9ITU - chains C and W of the 26 polymer chains in the assembly; structure by electron microscopy, 3.18 A resolution.

# Chain C
Name: ATP synthase subunit alpha
Source organism: Chloroflexus aurantiacus J-10-fl
Notes: EC 7.1.2.2
UniProtKB: A9WGS6 (ATPA_CHLAA); numbering as in UniProt (aligned over 1-522)
Amino-acid sequence (522 residues; each row starts with the number of its first residue):
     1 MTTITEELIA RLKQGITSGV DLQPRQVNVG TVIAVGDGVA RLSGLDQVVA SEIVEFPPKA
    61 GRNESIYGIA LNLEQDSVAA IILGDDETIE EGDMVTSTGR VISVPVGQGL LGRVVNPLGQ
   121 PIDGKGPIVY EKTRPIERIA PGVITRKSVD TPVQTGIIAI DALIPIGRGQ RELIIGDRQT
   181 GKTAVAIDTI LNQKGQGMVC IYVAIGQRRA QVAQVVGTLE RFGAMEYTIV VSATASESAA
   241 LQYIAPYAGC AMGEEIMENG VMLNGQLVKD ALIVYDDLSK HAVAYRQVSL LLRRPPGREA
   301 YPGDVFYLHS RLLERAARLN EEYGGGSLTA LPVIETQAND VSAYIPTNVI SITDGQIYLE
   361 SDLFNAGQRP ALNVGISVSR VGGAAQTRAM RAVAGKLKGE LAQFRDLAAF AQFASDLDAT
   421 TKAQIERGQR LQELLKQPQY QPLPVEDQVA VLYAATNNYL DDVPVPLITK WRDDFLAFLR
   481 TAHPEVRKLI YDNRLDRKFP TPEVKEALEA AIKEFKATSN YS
Not modelled in the structure: 1-3, 522
Curated features (UniProtKB/Swiss-Prot):
  - binding site (ATP): G176 to T183
  - site: S377 (Required for activity)
Ion coordination: Mg2+: T183 (together with ATP)
Small-molecule neighbours: ATP (adenosine-5'-triphosphate): R178, Q179, T180, G181, K182, T183, A184, Q207, Q211, E335, F364, R369, P370, Q437, P438, Q439

# Chain W
Name: ATP synthase subunit delta
Source organism: Chloroflexus aurantiacus J-10-fl
UniProtKB: A9WGS7 (ATPD_CHLAA); residue numbers follow UniProt; this construct covers 1-157
Amino-acid sequence (157 residues; each row starts with the number of its first residue):
     1 MATTIDARAL AAPLVEALLT TAAEQIRAAA PRIAGLSASE AAAVLPADLL PQVRNFLLTM
    61 AKEGLTGELN AVAAALPGYL ETGSRAVDAS VTSAIELSAE QKERITRELQ QRYGDVHVTY
   121 HVDPTLIGGL IIRVGDQVLD NSLRARLSAI QRVLQAS
Not modelled in the structure: 1-84, 155-157

# Interface between chain C and chain W
Pairs across the interface - 19 pairs, chain C then chain W:
  L22(C) - R146(W)
  P24(C) - L139(W)  hydrophobic
  R25(C) - V138(W)
  R25(C) - L139(W)
  Q26(C) - R112(W)
  Q26(C) - I132(W)
  Q26(C) - V134(W)
  Q26(C) - Q137(W)  hydrogen bond (backbone-side chain)
  Q26(C) - V138(W)
  Q26(C) - L139(W)
  V27(C) - Q137(W)
  V27(C) - V138(W)  hydrogen bond (backbone-backbone)
  N28(C) - D136(W)
  N28(C) - Q137(W)  hydrogen bond
  V29(C) - R133(W)
  V29(C) - D136(W)  hydrogen bond (backbone-backbone)
  V29(C) - V138(W)  hydrophobic
  T31(C) - R133(W)
  M94(C) - R133(W)
Other interface residues (no listed pair), chain C (10 interface residues in all): G30

# Summary
10 residues of chain C and 9 residues of chain W are in contact, with 4 hydrogen bonds. Polar contacts include
Q26(C)-Q137(W), N28(C)-Q137(W) and V27(C)-V138(W). Ligands of chain C: ATP. From UniProt: 8 ATP-binding
residues on chain C.
Here chain C is ATP synthase subunit alpha and chain W is ATP synthase subunit delta, both from Chloroflexus
aurantiacus J-10-fl. Entry 9ITU (Chloroflexus aurantiacus ADP-bound ATP synthase, state 3) was determined by
electron microscopy, deposited together with 9ITJ, 9ITK, 9ITL, 9ITM, 9ITN, 9ITO and 11 further entries.
